PDB entry 6DZX | X-ray diffraction, 1.68 A resolution | chain A

== Chain A ==
Name: Lipoprotein
Organism: Neisseria meningitidis alpha153
UniProtKB: C6S9R8 (C6S9R8_NEIME); residues 43-287 here = UniProt positions 43-287
Chain sequence (247 residues; row label = number of the first residue in the row):
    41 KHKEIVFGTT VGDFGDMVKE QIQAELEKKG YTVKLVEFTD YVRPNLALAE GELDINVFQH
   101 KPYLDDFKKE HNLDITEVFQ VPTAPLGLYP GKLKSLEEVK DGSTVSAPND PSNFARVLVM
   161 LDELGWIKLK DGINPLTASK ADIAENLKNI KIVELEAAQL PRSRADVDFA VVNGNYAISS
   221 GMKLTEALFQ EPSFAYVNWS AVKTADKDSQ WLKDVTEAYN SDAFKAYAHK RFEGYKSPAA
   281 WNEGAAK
Disordered / not traced: 41-43, 284-287
Differences from the reference sequence: expression tag (41-42); conflict A64 (Pro in C6S9R8)
Residues lining bound ligands: D-methionine (MED): F54, Y81, F98, Q99, H100, Y103, T123, N153, R156, N213, G214, N215, Y236, N238
From the paper describing this entry:
  - binding site for D-methionine: Y81, F98, H100, Y103, R156, N213, N238

== In short ==
Bound to chain A: D-methionine. The paper reports a binding site for D-methionine at Y81, F98 and H100 among
others.
Chain A is Lipoprotein (Neisseria meningitidis alpha153); the structure, Crystal structure of the N.
meningitides methionine-binding protein in its D-methionine bound conformation, was determined by X-ray
diffraction (same publication as 6OJA and 6CVA).
